Entry 8F7K (electron microscopy, 1.94 A resolution); this record covers chains H and b of the 28 polymer chains in the assembly.

[Chain H (and b)]
Protein: Proteasome subunit beta
From: Thermoplasma acidophilum
Notes: EC 3.4.25.1; chain b of this document is another copy of the same molecule, construct and numbering; everything in this record applies to it too
UniProt: P28061 (PSB_THEAC); residues 1-203 here correspond to UniProt positions 9-211 (UniProt number = residue number + 8)
Amino-acid sequence (203 residues; row label = number of the first residue in the row):
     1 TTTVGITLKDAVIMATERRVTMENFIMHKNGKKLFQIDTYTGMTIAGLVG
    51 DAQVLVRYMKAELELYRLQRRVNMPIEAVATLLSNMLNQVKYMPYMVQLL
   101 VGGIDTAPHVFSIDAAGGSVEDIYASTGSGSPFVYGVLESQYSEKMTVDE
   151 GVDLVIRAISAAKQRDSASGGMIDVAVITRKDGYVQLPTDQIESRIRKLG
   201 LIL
Not modelled in the structure: 203
Swiss-Prot annotation at these positions:
  - active site: Thr1 (Nucleophile)

[Chain H / chain b interface]
Residue-residue contacts (15; chain H residue first):
  Phe25(H) - Phe133(b)  hydrophobic
  Phe25(H) - Arg165(b)
  Ile26(H) - Arg165(b)  hydrogen bond (backbone-backbone)
  Ile26(H) - Ser167(b)
  Met27(H) - Arg165(b)  hydrogen bond (backbone-side chain)
  Lys29(H) - Gln164(b)  hydrogen bond
  Lys29(H) - Arg165(b)
  Phe133(H) - Phe25(b)  hydrophobic
  Gln164(H) - Lys29(b)  hydrogen bond
  Arg165(H) - Phe25(b)
  Arg165(H) - Ile26(b)  hydrogen bond (backbone-backbone)
  Arg165(H) - Met27(b)  hydrogen bond (side chain-backbone)
  Arg165(H) - Lys29(b)
  Ser167(H) - Ile26(b)
  Ser167(H) - Ser167(b)
Interface residues without a listed pair, chain H (10 interface residues in all): His28, Asp166
Interface residues without a listed pair, chain b (11 interface residues in all): Arg19, His28, Asp166

[Summary]
Chain H and chain b form an interface of 10 and 11 residues respectively, with 6 hydrogen bonds. Polar
contacts include Met27(H)-Arg165(b), Lys29(H)-Gln164(b) and Ile26(H)-Arg165(b). UniProt lists active-site
residue Thr1(H) on chain H.
Both chains are Proteasome subunit beta (Thermoplasma acidophilum). Entry 8F7K (Thermoplasma acidophilum 20S
proteasome - wild type bound to ZYA) was determined by electron microscopy (same publication as 8F66 and
8F6A).
